PDB entry 5BW4 | X-ray diffraction, 2.10 A resolution | chain A

Chain A:
Protein: 16S rRNA (adenine(1408)-N(1))-methyltransferase
Organism: Catenulispora acidiphila
UniProtKB: C7Q5P8 (C7Q5P8_CATAD); residue numbers follow UniProt; this construct covers 1-250
Chain sequence (267 residues; row label = number of the first residue in the row; numbers below 1 keep their minus sign (Met-16 is residue -16)):
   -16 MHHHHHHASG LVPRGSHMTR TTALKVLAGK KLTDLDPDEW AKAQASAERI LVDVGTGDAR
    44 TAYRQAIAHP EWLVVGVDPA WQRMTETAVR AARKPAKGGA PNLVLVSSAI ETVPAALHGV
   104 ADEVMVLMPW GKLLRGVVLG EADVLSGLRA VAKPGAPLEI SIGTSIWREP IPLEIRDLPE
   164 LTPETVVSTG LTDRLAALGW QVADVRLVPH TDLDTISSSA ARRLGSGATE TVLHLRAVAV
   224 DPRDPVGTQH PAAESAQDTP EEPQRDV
Unresolved in the structure: -16 to 4, 194-211, 228-250
Differences from the reference sequence: expression tag (-16 to 0); engineered mutation Ala203 (Trp in C7Q5P8)
Small-molecule neighbours: S-adenosylmethionine (SAM): Val37, Gly38, Thr39, Gly40, Thr44, Val60, Asp61, Pro62, Ala63, Arg66, Ser91, Ala92, Ile93, Glu94, Leu110, Met111, Pro112, Trp113, Lys115, Leu116
What the authors report for this chain:
  - binding site for S-adenosylmethionine: Asp36
  - mutagenesis - K13A, R66A, K115A: decreased growth
  - mutagenesis - D36A, D61A, E94A: abolished growth
  - mutagenesis - D36A, D61A: abolished binding to SAM
  - mutagenesis - D36A, D61A: abolished binding to SAH
  - mutagenesis - E94A: unchanged binding to SAM
  - mutagenesis - E94A: unchanged binding to SAH
  - mutagenesis - R43A, R73A, K77A, K80A, S201A, S202A, R206A: abolished growth in response to kanamycin
  - mutagenesis - S201A (2-fold): decreased binding to SAM
  - mutagenesis - R151A, R159A: unchanged growth
  - catalytic residues: Trp113, Arg206 (proposed by the authors, not directly observed)
  - mutagenesis - D21A: unchanged growth in response to kanamycin

Summary:
Ligands of chain A: S-adenosylmethionine. The paper reports catalytic residues Trp113 and Arg206; R43A, R73A
and K77A, among others, abolish growth in response to kanamycin; 16 substitutions were tested in all.
Chain A is 16S rRNA (adenine(1408)-N(1))-methyltransferase (Catenulispora acidiphila); the structure, Crystal
structure of the 16S rRNA (adenine(1408)-N(1))-methyltransferase W203A mutant with cosubstrate SAM from
Catenulisporales acidiphilia, was determined by X-ray diffraction (same publication as 5BW5, 5D1H, 5D1N and
4X1O).
